6UT4 - chains C and D of the 6 polymer chains in the assembly; structure by electron microscopy, 3.10 A resolution.

Chain C (and D):
Protein: GTPase subunit of restriction endonuclease
From: Thermococcus gammatolerans
Notes: chain D of this document is another copy of the same molecule, construct and numbering; everything in this record applies to it too
UniProt: C5A3Z3 (C5A3Z3_THEGJ); residues 186-613 here = UniProt positions 186-613
Sequence (428 residues; numbered 186 to 613; the number before each row is that of its first residue):
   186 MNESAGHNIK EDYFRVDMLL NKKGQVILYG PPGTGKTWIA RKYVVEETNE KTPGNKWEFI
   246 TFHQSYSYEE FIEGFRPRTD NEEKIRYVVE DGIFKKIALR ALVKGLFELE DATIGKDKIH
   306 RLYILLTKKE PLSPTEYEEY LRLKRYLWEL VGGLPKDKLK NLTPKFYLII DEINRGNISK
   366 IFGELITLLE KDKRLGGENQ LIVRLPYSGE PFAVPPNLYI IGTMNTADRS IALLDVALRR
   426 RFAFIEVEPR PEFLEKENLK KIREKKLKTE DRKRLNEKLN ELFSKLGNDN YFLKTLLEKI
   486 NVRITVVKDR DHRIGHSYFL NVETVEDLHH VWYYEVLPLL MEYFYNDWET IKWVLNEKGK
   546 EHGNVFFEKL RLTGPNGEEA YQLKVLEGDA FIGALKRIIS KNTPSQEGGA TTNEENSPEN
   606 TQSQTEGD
Not modelled in the structure: 186-194, 264-269, 585-613 (chain D: 186-195, 264-269, 585-613)
Metal / ion sites: Mg2+: Thr-222, Asp-356 (together with GTP-gamma-S)
Residues lining bound ligands:
  - GTP-gamma-S (GSP; 5'-guanosine-diphosphate-monothiophosphate), molecule 1: Pro-217, Gly-218, Thr-219, Gly-220, Lys-221, Thr-222, Trp-223, Asp-356, Glu-357, Asn-410, Phe-438, Ile-447, His-501, Ser-502, Leu-505
  - GTP-gamma-S (GSP), molecule 2: Glu-375, Asp-377, Lys-378, Asn-384, Ala-422, Arg-425, Arg-426
From the paper describing this entry:
  - self-association interface (contacts with another copy of this molecule); pairs are residue here / residue on that copy: Arg-360/Asp-420 (hydrogen bond), Glu-527/Arg-414 (hydrogen bond), Tyr-530/Arg-414 (pi stacking)
  - mutagenesis - R360A, R414A, D420A, R424A, E527A, Y530A: increased catalytic activity
  - binding site for GTP-gamma-S: Lys-221, Trp-223, Glu-375, Asp-377, Lys-378, Arg-425, Arg-426, His-501
  - Mg2+ coordination: Thr-222, Asp-356
  - mutagenesis - K221A, T222A, D356A, N410A, D413A, R425A, R426A: decreased catalytic activity
  - mutagenesis - W223A, D356A, R425A, R426A: decreased stability
  - mutagenesis - W223A, N410A, D413A: abolished catalytic activity
  - catalytic residues: Arg-426
  - mutagenesis - E375A, D377A, K378A: unchanged catalytic activity

Chain C / chain D interface:
Pairs across the interface (95; chain C residue first):
  Pro-217(C) / Ala-422(D)  hydrophobic
  Gly-218(C) / Arg-425(D)
  Thr-222(C) / Lys-378(D)
  Thr-222(C) / Leu-386(D)
  Trp-223(C) / Asn-384(D)
  Arg-226(C) / Lys-341(D)
  Arg-226(C) / Asn-384(D)
  Arg-226(C) / Gln-385(D)  hydrogen bond (side chain-backbone)
  Arg-226(C) / Leu-386(D)
  Thr-237(C) / Gly-337(D)
  Thr-237(C) / Ile-387(D)
  Pro-238(C) / Ile-387(D)
  Glu-243(C) / Arg-389(D)  salt bridge
  Phe-244(C) / Leu-386(D)  hydrophobic
  Phe-244(C) / Val-388(D)
  Phe-244(C) / Arg-389(D)  hydrogen bond (backbone-backbone)
  Thr-246(C) / Gly-368(D)
  Thr-246(C) / Glu-369(D)
  Thr-246(C) / Thr-372(D)  hydrogen bond
  His-248(C) / Tyr-253(D)
  His-248(C) / Gly-368(D)
  His-248(C) / Glu-369(D)  salt bridge
  Gln-249(C) / Lys-365(D)  hydrogen bond (backbone-side chain)
  Ser-250(C) / Tyr-253(D)
  Ser-250(C) / Glu-254(D)  hydrogen bond
  Ser-250(C) / Lys-365(D)
  Ser-250(C) / Tyr-392(D)  hydrogen bond
  Tyr-251(C) / Pro-391(D)  hydrophobic
  Glu-255(C) / Pro-391(D)
  Glu-255(C) / Tyr-392(D)
  Arg-261(C) / Phe-260(D)
  Arg-261(C) / Pro-391(D)  hydrogen bond (side chain-backbone)
  Arg-261(C) / Tyr-392(D)  hydrogen bond (side chain-backbone)
  Pro-262(C) / Tyr-272(D)  hydrophobic
  Arg-263(C) / Arg-271(D)
  Ile-278(C) / Arg-389(D)
  Lys-314(C) / Arg-330(D)
  Lys-314(C) / Glu-334(D)  salt bridge
  Glu-315(C) / Arg-330(D)
  Pro-316(C) / Arg-330(D)
  Asp-356(C) / Thr-372(D)
  Glu-357(C) / Ile-371(D)
  Arg-360(C) / Ser-364(D)
  Arg-360(C) / Ile-371(D)
  Arg-360(C) / Asp-420(D)  salt bridge
  Arg-360(C) / Ala-422(D)
  Asn-410(C) / Ala-422(D)
  Ala-412(C) / Val-421(D)  hydrophobic
  Asp-413(C) / Asp-420(D)
  Lys-450(C) / Glu-383(D)
  Lys-451(C) / Glu-383(D)
  His-497(C) / Val-421(D)
  Ser-502(C) / Arg-425(D)  hydrogen bond
  Tyr-503(C) / Arg-425(D)
  Asn-506(C) / Asp-377(D)  hydrogen bond
  His-515(C) / Met-203(D)  hydrogen bond
  Tyr-519(C) / Arg-200(D)
  Tyr-519(C) / Leu-204(D)  hydrophobic
  Tyr-519(C) / Ala-428(D)
  Tyr-519(C) / Phe-429(D)  hydrogen bond (backbone-backbone)
  Glu-520(C) / Lys-207(D)  salt bridge
  Glu-520(C) / Lys-208(D)  salt bridge
  Pro-523(C) / Tyr-214(D)
  Pro-523(C) / Arg-424(D)  hydrogen bond (backbone-side chain)
  Pro-523(C) / Phe-429(D)  hydrophobic
  Leu-524(C) / Val-421(D)  hydrophobic
  Leu-524(C) / Arg-424(D)
  Met-526(C) / Arg-495(D)
  Glu-527(C) / Arg-414(D)  salt bridge
  Glu-527(C) / Ala-417(D)
  Glu-527(C) / Leu-418(D)
  Glu-527(C) / Leu-419(D)
  Glu-527(C) / Arg-424(D)  salt bridge
  Tyr-528(C) / Val-421(D)
  Tyr-530(C) / Thr-411(D)
  Tyr-530(C) / Arg-414(D)
  Tyr-530(C) / Asp-494(D)
  Tyr-530(C) / Asp-496(D)  hydrogen bond
  Asn-531(C) / Asp-494(D)
  Trp-533(C) / Arg-495(D)
  Leu-555(C) / Thr-490(D)
  Leu-555(C) / Val-491(D)  hydrophobic
  Leu-557(C) / Arg-488(D)
  Leu-557(C) / Val-491(D)
  Leu-557(C) / Trp-538(D)  hydrophobic
  Thr-558(C) / Trp-538(D)
  Gly-559(C) / Trp-538(D)
  Pro-560(C) / Val-492(D)
  Pro-560(C) / Trp-538(D)
  Pro-560(C) / Lys-543(D)
  Glu-563(C) / Val-491(D)
  Ala-565(C) / Thr-490(D)
  Ala-565(C) / Val-491(D)  hydrophobic
  Leu-568(C) / Glu-431(D)
  Leu-568(C) / Arg-495(D)
Other interface residues (no listed pair), chain C (58 interface residues in all): Gly-239, Ile-245, Phe-247, Tyr-518, Tyr-566
Other interface residues (no listed pair), chain D (58 interface residues in all): Leu-423, Phe-427, Ile-430, Val-487

Overview:
Chain C and chain D each contribute 58 residues to their interface, with 14 hydrogen bonds and 8 salt bridges.
Among the polar pairs are Glu-243(C)/Arg-389(D), His-248(C)/Glu-369(D) and Lys-314(C)/Glu-334(D). From the
paper: the catalytic residue Arg-426(C); K221A, T222A and D356A of chain C, among others, reduce catalytic
activity; 17 substitutions were tested in all.
Both chains are GTPase subunit of restriction endonuclease (Thermococcus gammatolerans). Entry 6UT4 (Cryo-EM
structure of the asymmetric AAA+ domain hexamer from Thermococcus gammatolerans McrB) was determined by
electron microscopy, deposited together with 6UT3, 6UT5, 6UT6, 6UT7 and 6UT8.
